PDB entry 1XVX | X-ray diffraction, 1.53 A resolution | chain A

[Chain A]
Molecule: YfuA
Source organism: Yersinia enterocolitica
UniProtKB: Q56925 (Q56925_YEREN); residues 1-312 here correspond to UniProt positions 27-338 (UniProt number = residue number + 26)
Chain sequence (312 residues; numbered 1 to 312; the number before each row is that of its first residue):
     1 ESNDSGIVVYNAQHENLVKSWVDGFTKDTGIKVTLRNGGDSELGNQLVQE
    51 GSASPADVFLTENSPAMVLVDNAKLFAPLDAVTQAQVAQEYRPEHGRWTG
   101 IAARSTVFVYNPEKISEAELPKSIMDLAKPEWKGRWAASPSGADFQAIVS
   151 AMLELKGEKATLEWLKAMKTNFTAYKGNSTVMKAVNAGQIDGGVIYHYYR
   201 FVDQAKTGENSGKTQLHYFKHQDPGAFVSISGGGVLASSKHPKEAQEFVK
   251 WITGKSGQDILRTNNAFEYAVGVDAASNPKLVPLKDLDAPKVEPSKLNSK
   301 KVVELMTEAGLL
Unresolved in the structure: 1
Bound ions: Zn2+ site 1: Asp-4, Glu-119, His-241, Glu-244; Fe ion: His-14, Glu-62, Asp-144, Tyr-198, Tyr-199; Zn2+ site 2: Glu-42, Glu-209; Zn2+ site 3: Glu-117, His-217; Zn2+ site 4: Asp-191 (together with carbonate ion); Zn2+ site 5: His-221, Asp-288
Residues lining bound ligands: carbonate ion (CO3): Lys-114, Gly-134, Arg-135, Asp-191
From the paper describing this entry:
  - Fe ion coordination: His-14, Glu-62, Asp-144, Tyr-198, Tyr-199

[In short]
Ligands of chain A: carbonate ion. Asp-4, Glu-119, His-241 and Glu-244 coordinate Zn2+ site 1. The Fe ion site
is built by His-14, Glu-62, Asp-144, Tyr-198 and Tyr-199. The paper reports Fe ion coordination by His-14,
Glu-62 and Asp-144 among others.
Chain A is YfuA (Yersinia enterocolitica); the structure, Crystal Structure of iron-loaded Yersinia
enterocolitica YfuA, was determined by X-ray diffraction (same publication as 1XVY).
